Entry 7T6B (electron microscopy, 3.19 A resolution); this record covers chains C and E of the 5 polymer chains in the assembly.

# Chain C
Name: Guanine nucleotide-binding protein G(I)/G(S)/G(T) subunit beta-1
Organism: Homo sapiens
UniProt: P62873 (GBB1_HUMAN); numbering as in UniProt (aligned over 2-340)
Amino-acid sequence (362 residues; numbered -21 to 340; the number before each row is that of its first residue; numbers below 1 keep their minus sign (Met-21 is residue -21)):
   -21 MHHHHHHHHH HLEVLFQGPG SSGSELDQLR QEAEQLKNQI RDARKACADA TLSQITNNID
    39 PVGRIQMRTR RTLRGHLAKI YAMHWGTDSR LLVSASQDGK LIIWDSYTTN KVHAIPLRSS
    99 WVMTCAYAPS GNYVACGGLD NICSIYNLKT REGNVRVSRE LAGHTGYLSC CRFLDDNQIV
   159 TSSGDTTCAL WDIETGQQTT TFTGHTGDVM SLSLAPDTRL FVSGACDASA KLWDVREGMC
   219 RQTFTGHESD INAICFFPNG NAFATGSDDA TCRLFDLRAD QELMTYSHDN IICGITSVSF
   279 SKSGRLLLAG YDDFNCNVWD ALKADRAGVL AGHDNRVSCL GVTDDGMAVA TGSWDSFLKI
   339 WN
Unresolved in the structure: -21 to 1
Construct notes: initiating methionine (-21); expression tag (-20 to 1)
UniProt features mapped onto this chain:
  - modified residue: Ser2 (N-acetylserine), His266 (Phosphohistidine)

# Chain E
Name: scFv16
Organism: Mus musculus
Notes: antibody fragment or engineered binder
Amino-acid sequence (259 residues; numbered 1 to 259; the number before each row is that of its first residue):
     1 DVQLVESGGG LVQPGGSRKL SCSASGFAFS SFGMHWVRQA PEKGLEWVAY ISSGSGTIYY
    61 ADTVKGRFTI SRDDPKNTLF LQMTSLRSED TAMYYCVRSI YYYGSSPFDF WGQGTTLTVS
   121 SGGGGSGGGG SGGGGSDIVM TQATSSVPVT PGESVSISCR SSKSLLHSNG NTYLYWFLQR
   181 PGQSPQLLIY RMSNLASGVP DRFSGSGSGT AFTLTISRLE AEDVGVYYCM QHLEYPLTFG
   241 AGTKLELKAA AHHHHHHHH
Unresolved in the structure: 1, 122-135, 248-259
Cystine bridges: Cys22-Cys96, Cys159-Cys229

# Chain C / chain E interface
Pairs across the interface - 11 pairs, chain C then chain E:
  Asp66(C) - Tyr103(E)
  Arg68(C) - Tyr103(E)
  Leu69(C) - Tyr103(E)  hydrophobic
  Val90(C) - Tyr102(E)  hydrophobic
  Arg129(C) - Val2(E)
  Arg129(C) - Arg98(E)  hydrogen bond (backbone-side chain)
  Glu130(C) - Gly26(E)
  Glu130(C) - Phe27(E)
  Glu130(C) - Ala28(E)  hydrogen bond (backbone-backbone)
  Gly131(C) - Phe32(E)
  Asn132(C) - Ala28(E)
Other interface residues (no listed pair), chain C (10 interface residues in all): Asp83, His91
Other interface residues (no listed pair), chain E (9 interface residues in all): Ser31

# In short
The interface between chain C and chain E involves 10 residues on one side and 9 on the other; the contacts
include 2 hydrogen bonds. Among the polar pairs are Arg129(C)-Arg98(E) and Glu130(C)-Ala28(E).
Here chain C is Guanine nucleotide-binding protein G(I)/G(S)/G(T) subunit beta-1 (Homo sapiens) and chain E is
scFv16 (Mus musculus). Entry 7T6B (Structure of S1PR2-heterotrimeric G13 signaling complex) was determined by
electron microscopy.
